7Z6R - chains B and D of the 4 polymer chains in the assembly; structure by X-ray diffraction, 2.55 A resolution.

Chain B:
Protein: ATP phosphoribosyltransferase regulatory subunit
Organism: Psychrobacter arcticus
UniProtKB: Q4FTX3 (HISZ_PSYA2); residues 1-387 here = UniProt positions 1-387
Chain sequence (388 residues; row label = number of the first residue in the row; numbering starts at 0):
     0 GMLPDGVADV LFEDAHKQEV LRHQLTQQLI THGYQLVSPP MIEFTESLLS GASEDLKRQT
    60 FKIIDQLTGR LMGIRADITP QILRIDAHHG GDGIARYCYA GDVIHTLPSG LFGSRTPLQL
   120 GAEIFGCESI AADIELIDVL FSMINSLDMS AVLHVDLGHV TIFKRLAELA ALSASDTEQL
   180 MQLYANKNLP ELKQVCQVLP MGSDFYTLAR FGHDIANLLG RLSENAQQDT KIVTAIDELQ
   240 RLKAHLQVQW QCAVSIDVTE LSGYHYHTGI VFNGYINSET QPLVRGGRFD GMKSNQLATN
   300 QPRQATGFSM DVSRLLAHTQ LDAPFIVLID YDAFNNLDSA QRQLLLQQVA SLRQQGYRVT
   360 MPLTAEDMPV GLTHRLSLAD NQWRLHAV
Unresolved in the structure: 0, 291-300
Construct notes: expression tag (0)
Reported in the primary citation:
  - allosteric site: Asp256 to Ile269 (from molecular simulation)

Chain D:
Protein: ATP phosphoribosyltransferase
Organism: Psychrobacter arcticus
Notes: EC 2.4.2.17
UniProtKB: Q4FQF7 (HIS1_PSYA2); residues 1-231 here = UniProt positions 1-231
Chain sequence (232 residues; row label = number of the first residue in the row; numbering starts at 0):
     0 GMTEVTNSLP TSGLLNEAND EFLGLTLALS KGRILEETMP LLRAAGVELL EDPEASAKLI
    60 FPTSNPNVRV LILRASDVPT YVEHGAADFG VAGKDVLLEH GANHVYELLD LKIAQCKLMT
   120 AGVKDAPLPN RRLRIATKYV NVARAYFASQ GQQVDVIKLY GSMELAPLVG LGDLIVDVVD
   180 TGNTLRANGL EARDHICDVS SRLIVNQVSY KRKFALLEPI LDSFKNSINS TS
Unresolved in the structure: 0-20, 30-31, 229-231
Construct notes: expression tag (0); engineered mutation Ala56 (Arg in Q4FQF7)
Ligand contacts:
  - ATP (adenosine-5'-triphosphate): Arg32, Arg73, Ala74, Gly92, Asp94, Val95, Ala113, Gln114, Cys115, Val177, Asp179, Val198
  - 1-O-pyrophosphono-5-O-phosphono-ribose (PRP; 1-O-pyrophosphono-5-O-phosphono-alpha-D-ribofuranose): Asp176, Val177, Val178, Asp179, Thr180, Gly181, Asn182, Thr183, Leu184
Reported in the primary citation:
  - mutagenesis - R32A, R32A/R56A/K57A (777-fold), R56A, R56A/K57A (14-fold), C115S (less than 2-fold): decreased catalytic activity with ATP phosphoribosyltransferase regulatory subunit (chain B)
  - binding site for 1-O-pyrophosphono-5-O-phosphono-ribose: Glu163
  - binding site for 1-O-pyrophosphono-5-O-phosphono-ribose: Arg32 (from molecular simulation)
  - mutagenesis - C115A (4-fold), D179A (4-fold), D179N (4-fold): decreased catalytic activity
  - mutagenesis - R32A, R32A/R56A/K57A, R56A, R56A/K57A, C115S: unchanged stability
  - catalytic residues: Arg32
  - mutagenesis - R32A/R56A/K57A: abolished catalytic activity
  - mutagenesis - R32A (2.5-fold), R56A (2.5-fold): decreased catalytic activity on Mn2+

Interface between chain B and chain D:
Pairs across the interface (21):
  Ser108(B) with His103(D)
  Gly109(B) with His103(D)
  Leu110(B) with Glu82(D); His83(D); His103(D)
  Phe111(B) with His83(D)
  Ala184(B) with Tyr105(D)
  Asn185(B) with Val104(D); Tyr105(D); Glu106(D), hydrogen bond (side chain-backbone); Leu107(D)
  Lys186(B) with Tyr105(D); Leu107(D); Tyr209(D)
  Asn187(B) with Glu106(D), hydrogen bond (side chain-backbone); Leu107(D), hydrogen bond (side chain-backbone); Leu108(D)
  Ser277(B) with Val207(D); Arg211(D)
  Thr279(B) with Gln206(D); Val207(D)
Interface residues without a listed pair, chain B (11 interface residues in all): Pro189
Interface residues without a listed pair, chain D (13 interface residues in all): Lys224

Overview:
The interface between chain B and chain D involves 11 residues on one side and 13 on the other, with 3
hydrogen bonds. Polar pairs include Asn185(B)-Glu106(D), Asn187(B)-Glu106(D) and Asn187(B)-Leu107(D). From the
paper: the catalytic residue Arg32(D); R32A, R32A/R56A/K57A and R56A of chain D, among others, reduce
catalytic activity with ATP phosphoribosyltransferase regulatory subunit (chain B); 8 substitutions were
tested in all.
Here chain B is ATP phosphoribosyltransferase regulatory subunit and chain D is ATP phosphoribosyltransferase,
both from Psychrobacter arcticus. Entry 7Z6R (Psychrobacter arcticus ATPPRT (HisGZ) R56A mutant bound to ATP
and PRPP) was determined by X-ray diffraction, deposited together with 7Z8U.
